2WRH - chains J and M of the 6 polymer chains in the assembly; structure by X-ray diffraction, 3.00 A resolution.

# Chain J
Name: Hemagglutinin HA1 chain
Organism: Influenza A virus (A/MALLARD/ALBERTA/35/1976(H1N1))
UniProtKB: Q9WCE0 (Q9WCE0_I76A4); aligned to UniProt positions 18-341 over residues 5-329 (the alignment contains insertions or deletions, so no single offset holds)
Amino-acid sequence (324 residues; numbered 5 to 329; 1 number in that range is skipped by the numbering (no residue carries it; nothing is unmodelled there); the number before each row is that of its first residue):
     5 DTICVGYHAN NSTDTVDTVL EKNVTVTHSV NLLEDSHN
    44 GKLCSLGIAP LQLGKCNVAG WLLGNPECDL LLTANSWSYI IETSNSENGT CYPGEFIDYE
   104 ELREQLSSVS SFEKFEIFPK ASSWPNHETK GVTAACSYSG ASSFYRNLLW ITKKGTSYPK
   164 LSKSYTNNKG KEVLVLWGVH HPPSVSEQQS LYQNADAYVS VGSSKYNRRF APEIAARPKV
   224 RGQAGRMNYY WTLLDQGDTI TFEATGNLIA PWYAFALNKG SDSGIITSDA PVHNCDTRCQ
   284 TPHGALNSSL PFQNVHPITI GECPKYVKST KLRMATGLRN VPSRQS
Unresolved in the structure: 328-329
Sequence notes: conflict Arg327 (Ile341 in Q9WCE0)
Disulfide bonds: Cys47-Cys278, Cys59-Cys71, Cys94-Cys139, Cys282-Cys306
Ligand contacts: N-acetyl-alpha-neuraminic acid (SIA): Tyr95, Lys133, Gly134, Val135, Thr136, Ala137, Ser145, Trp153, Thr155, His183, Pro186, Glu190, Leu194, Gln226, Gly228

# Chain M
Name: Hemagglutinin HA2 chain
Organism: Influenza A virus (A/MALLARD/ALBERTA/35/1976(H1N1))
UniProtKB: Q9WCE0 (Q9WCE0_I76A4); residues 501-722 here correspond to UniProt positions 345-566 (UniProt number = residue number - 156)
Amino-acid sequence (222 residues; row label = number of the first residue in the row):
   501 GLFGAIAGFI EGGWTGMIDG WYGYHHQNEQ GSGYAADQKS TQNAIDGITS KVNSVIEKMN
   561 TQFTAVGKEF NNLERRIENL NKKVDDGFLD VWTYNAELLV LLENERTLDF HDSNVRNLYE
   621 KVKSQLRNNA KEIGNGCFEF YHKCDDECME SVKNGTYDYP KYSEESKLNR EEIDGVKLES
   681 MGVYQILAIY STVASSLVLL VSLGAISFWM CSNGSLQCRI CI
Unresolved in the structure: 661-722
Disulfide bonds: Cys644-Cys648

# Chain J / chain M interface
Pairs across the interface - 9 pairs, chain J then chain M:
  Val23(J) with Gly547(M); Ser550(M); Lys551(M), hydrogen bond (backbone-backbone); Glu603(M)
  Leu24(J) with Gly547(M); Ser550(M); Phe610(M), hydrophobic
  Lys311(J) with Asn560(M); Gln562(M), hydrogen bond
Also at the interface, not in a pair above, chain J (5 interface residues in all): Glu25, Lys26
Also at the interface, not in a pair above, chain M (12 interface residues in all): Asp546, Ile548, Ser554, Glu557, Arg606

# In short
5 residues of chain J face 12 of chain M across their interface, with 2 hydrogen bonds. Polar contacts include
Lys311(J)-Gln562(M) and Val23(J)-Lys551(M). Bound to chain J: N-acetyl-alpha-neuraminic acid.
Here chain J is Hemagglutinin HA1 chain and chain M is Hemagglutinin HA2 chain, both from Influenza A virus
(A/MALLARD/ALBERTA/35/1976(H1N1)). Entry 2WRH (structure of H1 duck albert hemagglutinin with human receptor)
was determined by X-ray diffraction, deposited together with 2WRG.
